6V8O - chains J and M of the 22 polymer chains in the assembly; structure by electron microscopy, 3.07 A resolution.

# Chain J
Protein: Chromatin structure-remodeling complex protein RSC8
Source organism: Saccharomyces cerevisiae (strain ATCC 204508 / S288c)
UniProt: P43609 (RSC8_YEAST); numbering as in UniProt (aligned over 1-557)
Sequence (557 residues; row label = number of the first residue in the row):
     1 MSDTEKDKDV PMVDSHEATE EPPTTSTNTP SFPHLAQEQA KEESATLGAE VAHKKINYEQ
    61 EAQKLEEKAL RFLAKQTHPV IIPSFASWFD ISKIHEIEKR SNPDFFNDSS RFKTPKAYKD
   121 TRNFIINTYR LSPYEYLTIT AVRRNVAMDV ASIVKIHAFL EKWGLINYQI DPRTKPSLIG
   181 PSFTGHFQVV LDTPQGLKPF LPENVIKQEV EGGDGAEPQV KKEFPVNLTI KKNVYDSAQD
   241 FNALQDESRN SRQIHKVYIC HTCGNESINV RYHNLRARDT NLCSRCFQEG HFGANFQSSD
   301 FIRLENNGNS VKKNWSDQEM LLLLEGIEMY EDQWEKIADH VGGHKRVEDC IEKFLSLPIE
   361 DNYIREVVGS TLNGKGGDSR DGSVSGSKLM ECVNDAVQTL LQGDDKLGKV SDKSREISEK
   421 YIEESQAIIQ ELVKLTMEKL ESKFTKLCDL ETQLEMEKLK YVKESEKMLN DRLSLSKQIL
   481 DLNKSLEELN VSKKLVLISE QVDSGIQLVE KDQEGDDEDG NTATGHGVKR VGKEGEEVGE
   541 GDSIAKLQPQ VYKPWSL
Disordered / not traced: 1-386, 502-557

# Chain M
Protein: Chromatin structure-remodeling complex protein RSC6
Source organism: Saccharomyces cerevisiae (strain ATCC 204508 / S288c)
UniProt: P25632 (RSC6_YEAST); residue numbers follow UniProt; this construct covers 1-483
Sequence (483 residues; numbered 1 to 483; the number before each row is that of its first residue):
     1 MVTQTNPVPV TYPTDAYIPT YLPDDKVSNL ADLKKLIEMD SRLDLYLTRR RLDTSINLPT
    61 NTKTKDHPPN KEMLRIYVYN TTESSPRSDS GTPADSGKTT WTLRIEGKLL HESANGKHPF
   121 SEFLEGVAVD FKRLKPLGMG KKRKRDSSLS LPLNLQQPEY NDQDSTMGDN DNGEDEDSAE
   181 AESREEIVDA LEWNYDENNV VEFDGIDIKR QGKDNLRCSI TIQLRGVDGG KVQYSPNLAT
   241 LIGMQTGSVN DAVYSIYKYI LINNLFVTEQ TEAQDGSNDA EDSSNENNNK NGAGDDDGVE
   301 GSTPKDKPEL GEVKLDSLLQ KVLDTNAAHL PLMNVVQTVN KLVSPLPPII LDYTIDLSKD
   361 TTYGATTLDV DVSHILHQPQ PQPNLQKEEE TDAEDTAKLR EITKLALQLN SSAQKYQFFH
   421 ELSLHPRETL THYLWSSKQN ELVLQGDQYF NEDAARTSDI YSNNNNDRSL MGNISLLYSQ
   481 GRL
Disordered / not traced: 1-3, 65-69, 84-217, 276-306

# Interface between chain J and chain M
Pairs across the interface (71; chain J residue first):
  Asn394(J) - Tyr433(M)  hydrogen bond
  Val397(J) - Leu430(M)  hydrophobic
  Val397(J) - Leu434(M)  hydrophobic
  Leu401(J) - Arg427(M)  hydrogen bond (backbone-side chain)
  Leu401(J) - Leu430(M)  hydrophobic
  Leu401(J) - Thr431(M)
  Leu401(J) - Leu434(M)  hydrophobic
  Leu407(J) - Pro426(M)  hydrophobic
  Leu407(J) - Arg427(M)
  Ser411(J) - Ser423(M)  hydrogen bond (backbone-side chain)
  Ser414(J) - Phe419(M)
  Ser414(J) - Leu422(M)
  Ser414(J) - Ser423(M)  hydrogen bond (side chain-backbone)
  Arg415(J) - Ser423(M)
  Ile417(J) - Phe419(M)  hydrophobic
  Ser418(J) - Tyr416(M)
  Tyr421(J) - Lys415(M)
  Tyr421(J) - Tyr416(M)  hydrophobic
  Tyr421(J) - Phe419(M)  hydrophobic
  Ile422(J) - Lys26(M)
  Ile422(J) - Tyr416(M)  hydrophobic
  Glu424(J) - Ser412(M)  hydrogen bond
  Ser425(J) - Leu409(M)
  Gln426(J) - Lys26(M)  hydrogen bond (side chain-backbone)
  Gln426(J) - Val27(M)
  Ile428(J) - Leu405(M)
  Ile428(J) - Gln408(M)
  Ile428(J) - Leu409(M)  hydrophobic
  Ile428(J) - Ser412(M)
  Ile429(J) - Val27(M)  hydrophobic
  Ile429(J) - Asn29(M)
  Ile429(J) - Leu30(M)  hydrophobic
  Ile429(J) - Leu409(M)  hydrophobic
  Gln430(J) - Asn29(M)
  Glu431(J) - Leu405(M)
  Leu432(J) - Leu33(M)  hydrophobic
  Leu432(J) - Ile402(M)
  Leu432(J) - Leu405(M)
  Val433(J) - Leu33(M)  hydrophobic
  Val433(J) - Leu36(M)
  Leu435(J) - Lys398(M)  hydrogen bond (backbone-side chain)
  Leu435(J) - Glu401(M)
  Leu435(J) - Ile402(M)  hydrophobic
  Leu435(J) - Leu405(M)  hydrophobic
  Thr436(J) - Leu36(M)
  Met437(J) - Leu36(M)  hydrophobic
  Glu438(J) - Lys398(M)  salt bridge
  Lys439(J) - Asp40(M)  salt bridge
  Lys439(J) - Lys398(M)
  Lys439(J) - Leu399(M)
  Leu440(J) - Leu36(M)  hydrophobic
  Leu440(J) - Asp40(M)
  Leu440(J) - Leu43(M)  hydrophobic
  Lys443(J) - Asp40(M)  salt bridge
  Lys443(J) - Leu43(M)
  Lys443(J) - Asp44(M)  salt bridge
  Lys446(J) - Arg51(M)
  Leu447(J) - Leu43(M)  hydrophobic
  Leu447(J) - Tyr46(M)  hydrophobic
  Leu447(J) - Leu47(M)  hydrophobic
  Leu450(J) - Tyr46(M)  hydrophobic
  Leu450(J) - Arg50(M)
  Leu454(J) - Arg50(M)
  Lys460(J) - Ile56(M)
  Lys460(J) - Asn57(M)  hydrogen bond
  Tyr461(J) - Ser55(M)
  Tyr461(J) - Ile56(M)  hydrogen bond (side chain-backbone)
  Lys467(J) - Asn61(M)  hydrogen bond (side chain-backbone)
  Lys467(J) - Thr62(M)  hydrogen bond (side chain-backbone)
  Lys467(J) - Lys63(M)
  Met468(J) - Thr60(M)
Interface residues without a listed pair, chain J (41 interface residues in all): Met390, Val393, Gln398, Gly403, Val410, Glu457
Interface residues without a listed pair, chain M (45 interface residues in all): Met39, Thr54, Thr391, Ala406, His420, Glu441

# Overview
41 residues of chain J face 45 of chain M across their interface, with 11 hydrogen bonds and 4 salt bridges.
Polar contacts include Glu438(J)-Lys398(M), Lys439(J)-Asp40(M) and Lys443(J)-Asp40(M).
Here chain J is Chromatin structure-remodeling complex protein RSC8 and chain M is Chromatin
structure-remodeling complex protein RSC6, both from Saccharomyces cerevisiae (strain ATCC 204508 / S288c).
Entry 6V8O (RSC core) was determined by electron microscopy (same publication as 6V92).
